PDB entry 3WT6 | X-ray diffraction, 2.00 A resolution | chains A and C

== Chain A ==
Protein: Vitamin D3 receptor
From: Rattus norvegicus
Notes: fragment: Ligand binding domain
UniProtKB: P13053 (VDR_RAT); residue numbers follow UniProt; this construct covers 116-159, 207-423
Sequence (271 residues; each row starts with the number of its first residue; note: 47 numbers in that range are skipped by the numbering (no residue carries them; nothing is unmodelled there)):
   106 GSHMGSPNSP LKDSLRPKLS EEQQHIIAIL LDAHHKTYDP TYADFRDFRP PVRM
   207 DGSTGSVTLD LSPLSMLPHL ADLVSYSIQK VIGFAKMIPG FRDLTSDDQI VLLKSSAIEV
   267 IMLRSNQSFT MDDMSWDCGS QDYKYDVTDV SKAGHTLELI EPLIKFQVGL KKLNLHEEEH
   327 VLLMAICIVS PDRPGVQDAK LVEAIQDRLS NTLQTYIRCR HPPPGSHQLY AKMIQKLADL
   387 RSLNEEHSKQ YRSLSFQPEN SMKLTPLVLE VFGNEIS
Disordered / not traced: 106-122, 207-217, 420-423
Construct notes: expression tag (106-115)
UniProt features mapped onto this chain:
  - region: K242 to K260 (Interaction with coactivator LXXLL motif)
  - motif: P412 to N420 (9aaTAD)
  - binding site (calcitriol): Y143, S233, R270, S274, H301, H393
Ligand contacts: YA1 ((1R,3R,7E,17beta)-17-[(2R,3R)-3-butyl-6-hydroxy-6-methylheptan-2-yl]-2-methylidene-9,10-secoestra-5,7-diene-1,3-diol): Y143, Y147, F150, L223, L226, A227, L229, V230, S233, I264, I267, M268, R270, S271, S274, W282, C284, Y291, V296, A299, H301, L305, I306, L309, L389, H393, Y397, L400, L410, F418

== Chain C ==
Protein: Mediator of RNA polymerase II transcription subunit 1
Notes: fragment: DRIP205 NR2 BOX peptide
UniProtKB: Q15648 (MED1_HUMAN); residues 625-637 here correspond to UniProt positions 640-652 (UniProt number = residue number + 15)
Sequence (13 residues; each row starts with the number of its first residue):
   625 KNHPMLMNLL KDN
Disordered / not traced: 636-637
UniProt features mapped onto this chain:
  - motif: L630 to L634 (LXXLL motif 2)

== How chain A and chain C interact ==
Pairs across the interface (20; chain A residue first):
  I238(A) - L630(C)  hydrophobic
  I238(A) - L633(C)  hydrophobic
  I238(A) - L634(C)  hydrophobic
  K242(A) - L633(C)  hydrogen bond (side chain-backbone)
  K242(A) - L634(C)  hydrogen bond (side chain-backbone)
  K242(A) - K635(C)  hydrogen bond (side chain-backbone)
  F247(A) - L634(C)  hydrophobic
  S252(A) - M631(C)  hydrogen bond
  Q255(A) - L634(C)
  I256(A) - M631(C)  hydrophobic
  L259(A) - L634(C)  hydrophobic
  K260(A) - H627(C)
  K260(A) - L630(C)
  P412(A) - M629(C)
  L413(A) - L633(C)  hydrophobic
  E416(A) - H627(C)
  E416(A) - P628(C)
  E416(A) - M629(C)  hydrogen bond (side chain-backbone)
  E416(A) - L630(C)  hydrogen bond (side chain-backbone)
  V417(A) - L630(C)  hydrophobic
Interface residues without a listed pair, chain A (13 interface residues in all): Q235
Interface residues without a listed pair, chain C (9 interface residues in all): N626

== Overview ==
The interface between chain A and chain C involves 13 residues on one side and 9 on the other, with 6 hydrogen
bonds. Polar contacts include K242(A)-L633(C), K242(A)-L634(C) and K242(A)-K635(C). Ligands of chain A:
compound YA1.
Chain A is Vitamin D3 receptor (Rattus norvegicus) and chain C is Mediator of RNA polymerase II transcription
subunit 1; the structure, A mixed population of antagonist and agonist binding conformers in a single crystal
explains partial agonism ..., was determined by X-ray diffraction, deposited together with 3WT5 and 3WT7.
